PDB entry 4Z1M | X-ray diffraction, 3.30 A resolution | chains C and H of the 10 polymer chains in the assembly

== Chain C ==
Protein: ATP synthase subunit alpha, mitochondrial
Source organism: Bos taurus
UniProtKB: P19483 (ATPA_BOVIN); residues 1-510 here correspond to UniProt positions 44-553 (UniProt number = residue number + 43)
Sequence (510 residues; row label = number of the first residue in the row):
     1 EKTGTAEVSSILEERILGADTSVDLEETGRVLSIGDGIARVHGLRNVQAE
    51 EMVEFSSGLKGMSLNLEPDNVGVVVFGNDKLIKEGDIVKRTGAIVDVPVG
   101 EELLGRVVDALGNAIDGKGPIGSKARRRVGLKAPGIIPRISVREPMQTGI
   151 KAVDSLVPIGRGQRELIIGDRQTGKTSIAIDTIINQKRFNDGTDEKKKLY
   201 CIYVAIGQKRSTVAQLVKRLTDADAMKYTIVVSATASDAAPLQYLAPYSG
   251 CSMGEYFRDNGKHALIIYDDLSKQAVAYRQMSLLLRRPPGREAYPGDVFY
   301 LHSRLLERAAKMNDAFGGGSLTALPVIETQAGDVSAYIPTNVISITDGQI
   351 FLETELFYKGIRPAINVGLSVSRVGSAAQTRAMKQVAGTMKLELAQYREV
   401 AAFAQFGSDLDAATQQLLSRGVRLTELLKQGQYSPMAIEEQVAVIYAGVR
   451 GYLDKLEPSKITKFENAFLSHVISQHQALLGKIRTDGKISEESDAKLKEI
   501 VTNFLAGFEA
Disordered / not traced: 1-22, 405-409
Differences from the reference sequence: variant Glu1 (Gln44 in P19483), Gly481 (Ser524 in P19483)
Bound ions: Mg2+: Thr176 (together with ATP)
Ligand contacts: ATP (adenosine-5'-triphosphate): Asp170, Arg171, Gln172, Thr173, Gly174, Lys175, Thr176, Ser177, Phe357, Arg362, Pro363, Gln430, Gly431, Gln432
Curated features (UniProtKB/Swiss-Prot):
  - binding site (ATP): Gln172, Gly174, Lys175, Thr176, Ser177, Gln430, Gln432
  - binding site (Mg(2+)): Thr176, Asp269
  - site: Ser370 (Required for activity)
  - modified residue: Ser10 (Phosphoserine), Ser22 (Phosphoserine), Ser33 (Phosphoserine), Ser63 (Phosphoserine), Lys80 (N6-acetyllysine), Lys83 (N6-acetyllysine), Lys89 (N6-acetyllysine), Thr91 (Phosphothreonine), Lys118 (N6-acetyllysine), Ser123 (Phosphoserine), Lys124 (N6-acetyllysine), Ser141 (Phosphoserine), Arg161 (Omega-N-methylarginine), Lys187 (N6-acetyllysine), Lys196 (N6-acetyllysine), Lys197 (N6-acetyllysine), Lys218 (N6-acetyllysine), Lys262 (N6-acetyllysine), Lys384 (N6-acetyllysine), Lys391 (N6-acetyllysine) and 5 more in UniProt
  - glycosylation: Ser33 (O-linked (GlcNAc) serine)

== Chain H ==
Protein: ATPase inhibitor, mitochondrial
Source organism: Bos taurus
UniProtKB: P01096 (ATIF1_BOVIN); residues 1-60 here correspond to UniProt positions 26-85 (UniProt number = residue number + 25)
Sequence (66 residues; each row starts with the number of its first residue):
     1 GSESGDNVRSSAGAVRDAGGAFGKREQAEEERYFRARAAEQLAALKKHHE
    51 NEISHHAKEIHHHHHH
Disordered / not traced: 1-9, 51-66
Differences from the reference sequence: engineered mutation Ala39 (Lys64 in P01096); expression tag (61-66)
Curated features (UniProtKB/Swiss-Prot):
  - region: Gly1 to Gln27 (N-terminal inhibitory region), His49 to Ile60 (Antiparallel alpha-helical coiled coil region)
  - site (Participates in pH sensing): Glu26, His49

== Chain C / chain H interface ==
Residue-residue contacts (11; chain C residue first):
  Gln396(C) - Arg35(H)  hydrogen bond
  Glu399(C) - Gln27(H)
  Glu399(C) - Ala28(H)
  Glu399(C) - Glu31(H)
  Glu399(C) - Arg35(H)  salt bridge
  Val400(C) - Glu31(H)
  Val400(C) - Arg35(H)
  Phe403(C) - Ala28(H)
  Phe403(C) - Glu29(H)
  Phe403(C) - Arg32(H)
  Leu417(C) - Arg35(H)
Other interface residues (no listed pair), chain C (7 interface residues in all): Ala402, Thr414
Other interface residues (no listed pair), chain H (7 interface residues in all): Arg25

== In short ==
Chain C and chain H each contribute 7 residues to their interface; the contacts include 1 hydrogen bond and 1
salt bridge. Polar contacts include Glu399(C)-Arg35(H) and Gln396(C)-Arg35(H). Bound to chain C: ATP.
Here chain C is ATP synthase subunit alpha, mitochondrial and chain H is ATPase inhibitor, mitochondrial, both
from Bos taurus. Entry 4Z1M (Bovine F1-ATPase inhibited by three copies of the inhibitor protein IF1
crystallised in the presence of ...) was determined by X-ray diffraction (same publication as 4YXW).
